1JCY - chains A and B; structure by X-ray diffraction, 1.90 A resolution.

== Chain A ==
Protein: 2-dehydro-3-deoxyphosphooctonate aldolase
Source organism: Aquifex aeolicus
Notes: EC 4.1.2.16
UniProt: O66496 (KDSA_AQUAE); residues 1001-1267 here correspond to UniProt positions 1-267 (UniProt number = residue number - 1000)
Chain sequence (267 residues; row label = number of the first residue in the row):
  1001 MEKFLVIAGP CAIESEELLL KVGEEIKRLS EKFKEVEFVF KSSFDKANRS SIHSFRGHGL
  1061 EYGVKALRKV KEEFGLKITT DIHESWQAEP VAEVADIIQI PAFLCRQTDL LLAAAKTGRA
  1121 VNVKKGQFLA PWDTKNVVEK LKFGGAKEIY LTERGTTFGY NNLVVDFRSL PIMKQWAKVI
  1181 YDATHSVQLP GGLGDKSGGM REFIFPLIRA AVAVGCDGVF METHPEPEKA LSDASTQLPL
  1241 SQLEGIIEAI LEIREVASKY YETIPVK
Unresolved in the structure: 1001, 1265-1267
Bound ions: Cd2+: C1011, H1185, E1222, D1233
Small-molecule neighbours:
  - phosphoenolpyruvate (PEP): K1041, S1043, K1046, D1081, Q1099, P1101, A1102, K1124, R1154, H1185, F1220, E1222
  - ribose-5-phosphate (R5P): K1046, N1048, R1049, S1050, S1051, S1054, R1154, H1185, Q1188, D1195, K1196, S1197, D1233

== Chain B ==
Protein: 2-dehydro-3-deoxyphosphooctonate aldolase
Source organism: Aquifex aeolicus
Notes: EC 4.1.2.16
UniProt: O66496 (KDSA_AQUAE); residues 2001-2267 here correspond to UniProt positions 1-267 (UniProt number = residue number - 2000)
Chain sequence (267 residues; row label = number of the first residue in the row):
  2001 MEKFLVIAGP CAIESEELLL KVGEEIKRLS EKFKEVEFVF KSSFDKANRS SIHSFRGHGL
  2061 EYGVKALRKV KEEFGLKITT DIHESWQAEP VAEVADIIQI PAFLCRQTDL LLAAAKTGRA
  2121 VNVKKGQFLA PWDTKNVVEK LKFGGAKEIY LTERGTTFGY NNLVVDFRSL PIMKQWAKVI
  2181 YDATHSVQLP GGLGDKSGGM REFIFPLIRA AVAVGCDGVF METHPEPEKA LSDASTQLPL
  2241 SQLEGIIEAI LEIREVASKY YETIPVK
Unresolved in the structure: 2001-2002, 2192-2198, 2265-2267
Bound ions: Cd2+: C2011, H2185, E2222, D2233
Small-molecule neighbours: phosphoenolpyruvate (PEP): K2041, S2043, K2046, N2048, D2081, Q2099, P2101, A2102, K2124, R2154, D2182, H2185, F2220, E2222

== Chain A / chain B interface ==
Contacting residue pairs (63; chain A residue first):
  A1047(A) with R2106(B); Q2107(B); T2108(B), hydrogen bond (backbone-backbone)
  N1048(A) with R2106(B), hydrogen bond (backbone-side chain); Q2107(B)
  R1049(A) with K2140(B), hydrogen bond (backbone-side chain)
  S1050(A) with R2106(B), hydrogen bond; N2136(B); K2140(B)
  S1051(A) with E2139(B)
  I1052(A) with T2108(B); K2140(B); F2143(B), hydrophobic
  H1053(A) with E2139(B), salt bridge
  R1056(A) with T2108(B); D2109(B), salt bridge
  E1084(A) with E2084(B); S2085(B), hydrogen bond
  S1085(A) with E2084(B), hydrogen bond (backbone-side chain)
  F1103(A) with F2103(B); R2106(B); F2128(B), hydrophobic
  L1104(A) with L2104(B), hydrophobic; Q2107(B)
  R1106(A) with A2047(B); N2048(B), hydrogen bond (side chain-backbone); S2050(B), hydrogen bond; F2103(B)
  Q1107(A) with A2047(B); N2048(B); F2103(B); L2104(B)
  T1108(A) with A2047(B), hydrogen bond (backbone-backbone); R2056(B)
  D1109(A) with R2056(B), salt bridge
  F1128(A) with F2103(B), hydrophobic; F2128(B), hydrophobic; T2157(B)
  A1130(A) with Y2160(B), hydrophobic; N2161(B)
  P1131(A) with Y2160(B)
  W1132(A) with Y2160(B), hydrophobic; N2161(B)
  D1133(A) with N2161(B); G2191(B)
  N1136(A) with S2050(B)
  E1139(A) with H2053(B), salt bridge
  K1140(A) with R2049(B), hydrogen bond (side chain-backbone); S2050(B); I2052(B)
  F1143(A) with I2052(B), hydrophobic
  T1157(A) with F2128(B)
  Y1160(A) with A2130(B), hydrophobic; P2131(B); W2132(B), hydrophobic; D2166(B), hydrogen bond
  N1161(A) with A2130(B); W2132(B); D2133(B)
  D1166(A) with Y2160(B), hydrogen bond
  G1191(A) with D2133(B)
  G1194(A) with N2136(B)
  D1195(A) with N2136(B)
Other interface residues (no listed pair), chain A (39 interface residues in all): L1112, Q1127, L1129, T1156, R1168, P1190, S1197
Other interface residues (no listed pair), chain B (35 interface residues in all): S2051, L2112, Q2127, L2129, T2156, R2168

== Summary ==
39 residues of chain A face 35 of chain B across their interface; the contacts include 12 hydrogen bonds and 4
salt bridges. Polar contacts include H1053(A)-E2139(B), R1056(A)-D2109(B) and D1109(A)-R2056(B). Chain A binds
ribose-5-phosphate and phosphoenolpyruvate. Chain B binds phosphoenolpyruvate.
Chain A and chain B are both 2-dehydro-3-deoxyphosphooctonate aldolase (Aquifex aeolicus); the structure,
Aquifex aeolicus KDO8P synthase in complex with R5P, PEP and Cadmium, was determined by X-ray diffraction
(same publication as 1JCX).
